PDB entry 8YIG | electron microscopy, 3.15 A resolution | chains B and C of the 6 polymer chains in the assembly

[Chain B]
Name: Isoform PD of Protein Loquacious
Source organism: Drosophila melanogaster
Reference sequence: Q9VJY9 (LOQS_DROME), isoform Q9VJY9-4; residue numbers follow UniProt; this construct covers 1-359
Chain sequence (359 residues; row label = number of the first residue in the row):
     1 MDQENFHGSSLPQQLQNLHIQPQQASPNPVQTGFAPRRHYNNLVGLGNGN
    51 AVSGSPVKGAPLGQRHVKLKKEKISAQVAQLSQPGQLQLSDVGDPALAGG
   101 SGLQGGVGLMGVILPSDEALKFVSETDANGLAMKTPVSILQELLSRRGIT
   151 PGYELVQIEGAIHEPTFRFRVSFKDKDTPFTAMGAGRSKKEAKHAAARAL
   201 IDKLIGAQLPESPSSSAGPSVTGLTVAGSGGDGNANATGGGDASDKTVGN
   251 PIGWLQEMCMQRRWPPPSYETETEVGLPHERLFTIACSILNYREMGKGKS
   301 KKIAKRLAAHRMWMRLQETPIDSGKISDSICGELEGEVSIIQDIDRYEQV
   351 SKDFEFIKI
Not modelled in the structure: 1-245, 321-343
Swiss-Prot annotation at these positions:
  - region: Ala-308, Ala-309 (Necessary for binding pre-miRNA)
  - mutagenesis: Ala-308 to Ala-309 (Abolishes interaction with pre-miRNA (pre let 7) in the presence of Dcr-1), Tyr-347 (Y347A: Reduced interaction with Dcr-2), Phe-356 (F356D: Reduced interaction with Dcr-2), Ile-359 (I359D: Reduced interaction with Dcr-2)

[Chain C]
Molecule: slm2
Source organism: Drosophila melanogaster
Sequence (104 nucleotides; each row starts with the number of its first residue):
     1 GGUUAGCUCCCGGCGCUUCACAGGCGCUGGAAAAUCUUAACCGCCGGAAG
    51 UCACUUCCGCUGGCUUUGAUUUUCCAGCGUCUGUCGAGCGGAAGGAGGGA
   101 CCUU
Not modelled in the structure: 1-4, 36-68, 101-104

[How chain B and chain C interact]
Residue-residue contacts - 34 pairs, chain B then chain C:
  Asn-250(B) / U80(C)  hydrogen bond to the sugar
  Asn-250(B) / C81(C)  hydrogen bond to the sugar
  Ile-252(B) / U80(C)  phosphate contact
  Ile-252(B) / C81(C)  phosphate contact
  Gly-253(B) / G26(C)  sugar contact
  Gln-256(B) / G26(C)  hydrogen bond to the base
  Gln-256(B) / G79(C)  hydrogen bond to the base
  Glu-257(B) / G26(C)  sugar contact
  Glu-257(B) / C27(C)  sugar contact
  Met-260(B) / C27(C)  hydrogen bond to the sugar
  Met-260(B) / U28(C)  sugar contact
  Gln-261(B) / C27(C)  phosphate contact
  Gln-261(B) / U28(C)  phosphate contact
  Arg-263(B) / U28(C)  salt bridge to the phosphate
  Pro-278(B) / G15(C)  hydrogen bond to the base
  Pro-278(B) / C89(C)  sugar contact
  Pro-278(B) / G90(C)  sugar contact
  His-279(B) / G15(C)  sugar contact
  His-279(B) / G90(C)  hydrogen bond to the sugar
  His-279(B) / G91(C)  hydrogen bond to the sugar
  Arg-281(B) / G15(C)  base contact
  Arg-281(B) / C16(C)  hydrogen bond to the sugar
  Phe-283(B) / C16(C)  sugar contact
  Phe-283(B) / U17(C)  sugar contact
  Lys-299(B) / G15(C)  sugar contact
  Lys-299(B) / C16(C)  sugar contact
  Ser-300(B) / C16(C)  hydrogen bond to the phosphate
  Ser-300(B) / U17(C)  hydrogen bond to the phosphate
  Lys-301(B) / U17(C)  hydrogen bond to the phosphate
  Lys-301(B) / U18(C)  salt bridge to the phosphate
  Lys-302(B) / C81(C)  hydrogen bond to the phosphate
  Lys-302(B) / U82(C)  salt bridge to the phosphate
  Lys-305(B) / G79(C)  phosphate contact
  Lys-305(B) / U80(C)  salt bridge to the phosphate
Other interface residues (no listed pair), chain B (18 interface residues in all): Arg-306
Other interface residues (no listed pair), chain C (16 interface residues in all): G24, G29

[In short]
Chain B and chain C form an interface of 18 and 16 residues respectively, with 13 hydrogen bonds and 4 salt
bridges. Polar pairs include Gln-256(B)/G26(C), Gln-256(B)/G79(C) and Pro-278(B)/G15(C). Curated annotation
(UniProt) lists 5 mutagenesis sites on chain B.
Here chain B is Isoform PD of Protein Loquacious and chain C is slm2, both from Drosophila melanogaster. Entry
8YIG (DmDcr-2/LoqsPD/slm2 in initial binding state) was determined by electron microscopy, deposited together
with 8YIH.
